PDB entry 2W5Y | X-ray diffraction, 2.00 A resolution | chain A

# Chain A
Name: Histone-lysine N-methyltransferase hrx
From: Homo sapiens
Notes: EC 2.1.1.43; fragment: methyltransferase domain, residues 3785-3969
UniProtKB: Q03164 (HRX_HUMAN); residue numbers follow UniProt; this construct covers 3785-3969
Chain sequence (192 residues; row label = number of the first residue in the row):
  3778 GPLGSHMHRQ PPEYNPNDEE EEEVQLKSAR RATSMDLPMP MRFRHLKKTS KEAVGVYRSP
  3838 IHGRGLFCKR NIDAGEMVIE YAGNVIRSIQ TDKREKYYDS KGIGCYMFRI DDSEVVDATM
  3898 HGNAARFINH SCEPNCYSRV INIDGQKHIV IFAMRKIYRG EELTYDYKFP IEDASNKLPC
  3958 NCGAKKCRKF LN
Not modelled in the structure: 3778-3792, 3947-3953
Metal / ion sites: Zn2+: Cys3909, Cys3957, Cys3959
Residues lining bound ligands: S-adenosylhomocysteine (SAH): Ile3838, His3839, Gly3840, Arg3841, Tyr3883, Arg3903, Phe3904, Ile3905, Asn3906, His3907, Tyr3944, Pro3956, Cys3957, Asn3958, Cys3959, Leu3968
Swiss-Prot annotation at these positions:
  - binding site (S-adenosyl-L-methionine): His3839, Arg3841, Tyr3883, Asn3906, His3907, Asn3958
  - binding site (Zn(2+)): Cys3909, Cys3957, Cys3959, Cys3964
  - modified residue: Cys3882 (S-methylcysteine)
  - mutagenesis: Tyr3858 (Y3858A: Impairs methyltransferase activity toward unmodified or monomethylated H3K4me; Y3858F: Slightly affects methyltransferase activity toward unmodified or monomethylated H3K4me), Asn3861 (N3861I: Leads to stable interaction with ASH2L and RBBP5 in the absence of WDR5; when associated with L-3867; N3861T: Leads to stable interaction with ASH2L and RBBP5 in the absence of WDR5 ...), Arg3864 (R3864A: Disrupts interaction with ASH2L and RBBP5 and nearly abolishes histone methyltransferase activity), Gln3867 (Q3867A: Slightly affects methyltransferase activity of the enzyme alone, while it impairs methyltransferase activity in complex; when associated with A-3871 ...), Asp3869 (D3869A: Does not affect methyltransferase activity of the enzyme alone or in complex; when associated with A-3872), Arg3871 (R3871A: Slightly affects methyltransferase activity of the enzyme alone, while it impairs methyltransferase activity in complex; when associated with A-3867), Glu3872 (E3872A: Does not affect methyltransferase activity of the enzyme alone or in complex; when associated with A-3869), Tyr3874 (Y3874A: Affects methyltransferase activity of the enzyme alone, while it does not affect methyltransferase activity in complex; when associated with A-3878), Lys3878 (K3878A: Affects methyltransferase activity of the enzyme alone, while it does not affect methyltransferase activity in complex; when associated with A-3874), Cys3882 (C3882A/S: Abolished auto-methylation), Asn3906 (N3906A: Loss of the histone H3 methyltransferase activity. Abolishes interaction with S-adenosyl-L-methionine), Tyr3942 (Y3942A/F: Impairs methyltransferase activity toward unmodified or monomethylated H3K4me; Y3942F: Shifts from a specific monomethyltransferase to a di- and trimethyltransferase activity)

# Summary
Bound to chain A: S-adenosylhomocysteine. The Zn2+ site is built by Cys3909, Cys3957 and Cys3959. From
UniProt: 6 S-adenosyl-L-methionine-binding residues, 4 Zn2+-binding residues and 12 mutagenesis sites.
Chain A is Histone-lysine N-methyltransferase hrx (Homo sapiens); the structure, Binary Complex of the Mixed
Lineage Leukaemia (MLL1) SET Domain with the cofactor product S-Adenosylhomocysteine, was determined by X-ray
diffraction, deposited together with 2W5Z.
